PDB entry 1BDR | X-ray diffraction, 2.80 A resolution | chains A and B

== Chain A (and B) ==
Name: HIV-1 protease
From: Human immunodeficiency virus 1
Notes: EC 3.4.23.16; chain B of this document is another copy of the same molecule, construct and numbering; everything in this record applies to it too
Reference sequence: P04587 (POL_HV1B5); residues 1-99 here correspond to UniProt positions 69-167 (UniProt number = residue number + 68)
Amino-acid sequence (99 residues; each row starts with the number of its first residue):
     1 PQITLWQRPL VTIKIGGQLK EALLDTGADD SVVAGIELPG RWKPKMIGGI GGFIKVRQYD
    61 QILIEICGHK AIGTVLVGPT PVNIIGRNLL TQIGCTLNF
Construct notes: engineered mutation S31 (Thr99 in P04587), V33 (Leu101 in P04587), G35 (Glu103 in P04587), I36 (Met104 in P04587), E37 (Ser105 in P04587); conflict A34 (Glu102 in P04587)
Ligand contacts: IM1 ((2r,4s,5s,1's)-2-phenylmethyl-4-hydroxy-5-(tert-butoxycarbonyl)amino-6-phenyl hexanoyl-N-(1'-imidazo-2-yl)-2'-methylpropanamide): R8, L23, D25, G27, A28, D29, D30, V32, I47, G48, G49, I50, P81, V82, I84

== Interface between chain A and chain B ==
Residue-residue contacts (95; chain A residue first):
  P1(A) with L97(B); N98(B); F99(B), hydrogen bond (backbone-backbone)
  Q2(A) with L97(B); N98(B)
  I3(A) with T96(B); L97(B), hydrogen bond (backbone-backbone); F99(B), hydrophobic
  T4(A) with T96(B)
  L5(A) with T26(B); R87(B), hydrogen bond (backbone-side chain); L90(B), hydrophobic; T91(B); C95(B)
  W6(A) with R87(B); T91(B)
  Q7(A) with R87(B)
  R8(A) with D29(B), salt bridge; R87(B)
  P9(A) with T26(B); R87(B); L97(B), hydrophobic
  L23(A) with T26(B); G27(B)
  L24(A) with T26(B), hydrogen bond (backbone-side chain); L97(B), hydrophobic; F99(B), hydrophobic
  D25(A) with D25(B); T26(B); G27(B), hydrogen bond (side chain-backbone)
  T26(A) with L5(B); P9(B); L24(B), hydrogen bond (side chain-backbone); D25(B); T26(B), hydrogen bond (backbone-side chain)
  G27(A) with L23(B); D25(B)
  D29(A) with R8(B), salt bridge
  I47(A) with I50(B), hydrophobic
  G48(A) with I50(B)
  G49(A) with I50(B); P81(B)
  I50(A) with G49(B); I50(B); G52(B); I54(B), hydrophobic; T80(B); P81(B)
  G51(A) with G51(B); I54(B)
  G52(A) with I50(B); G51(B)
  I54(A) with G51(B)
  H69(A) with F99(B), hydrogen bond (side chain-backbone)
  T80(A) with I50(B)
  P81(A) with G49(B); I50(B)
  I84(A) with I50(B), hydrophobic
  R87(A) with L5(B), hydrogen bond (side chain-backbone); W6(B), hydrogen bond (side chain-backbone); Q7(B), hydrogen bond (side chain-backbone); R8(B); P9(B)
  L90(A) with L5(B), hydrophobic
  T91(A) with L5(B); W6(B)
  I93(A) with F99(B), hydrophobic
  G94(A) with N98(B); F99(B)
  C95(A) with L5(B); L97(B), hydrophobic; N98(B); F99(B), hydrophobic
  T96(A) with I3(B); T4(B); L97(B); N98(B), hydrogen bond (backbone-backbone)
  L97(A) with P1(B); Q2(B); I3(B), hydrogen bond (backbone-backbone); L24(B), hydrophobic; C95(B), hydrophobic; T96(B); L97(B), hydrophobic
  N98(A) with P1(B); Q2(B); C95(B); T96(B), hydrogen bond (backbone-backbone); N98(B)
  F99(A) with P1(B), hydrogen bond (backbone-backbone); I3(B), hydrophobic; H69(B); I93(B); G94(B); C95(B), hydrophobic
Interface residues without a listed pair, chain A (38 interface residues in all): V11, C67
Interface residues without a listed pair, chain B (38 interface residues in all): I47, G48, F53, C67, I84

== In short ==
The chain A/chain B interface involves 38 residues from each chain; the contacts include 15 hydrogen bonds and
2 salt bridges. Polar contacts include R8(A)-D29(B), L5(A)-R87(B) and L24(A)-T26(B). Ligands of chain A:
compound IM1.
Chain A and chain B are both HIV-1 protease (Human immunodeficiency virus 1); the structure, HIV-1 (2: 31,
33-37) protease complexed with inhibitor SB203386, was determined by X-ray diffraction together with 1BDL and
1BDQ from the same study.
